6JUS - chains A and C of the 3 polymer chains in the assembly; structure by X-ray diffraction, 2.50 A resolution.

[Chain A]
Molecule: DNA polymerase IV
Source organism: Mycobacterium smegmatis (strain ATCC 700084 / mc(2)155)
Notes: EC 2.7.7.7
UniProtKB: A0QR77 (A0QR77_MYCS2); residue numbers follow UniProt; this construct covers 1-356
Chain sequence (356 residues; row label = number of the first residue in the row):
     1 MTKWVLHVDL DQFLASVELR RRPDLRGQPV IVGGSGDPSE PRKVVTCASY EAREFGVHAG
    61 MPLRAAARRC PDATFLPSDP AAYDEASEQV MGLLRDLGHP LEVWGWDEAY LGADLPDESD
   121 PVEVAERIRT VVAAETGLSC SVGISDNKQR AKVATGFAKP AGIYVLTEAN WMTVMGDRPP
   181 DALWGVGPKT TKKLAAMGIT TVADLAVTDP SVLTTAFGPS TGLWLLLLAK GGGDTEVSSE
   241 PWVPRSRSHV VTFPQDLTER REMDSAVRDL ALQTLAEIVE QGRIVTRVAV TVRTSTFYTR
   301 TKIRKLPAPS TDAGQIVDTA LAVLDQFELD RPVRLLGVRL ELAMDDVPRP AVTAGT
Unresolved in the structure: 348-356
Metal / ion sites: Mn2+ site 1: Asp-9, Asp-107, Glu-108 (together with CMPcPP); Mn2+ site 2: Asp-9, Leu-10, Asp-107
Small-molecule neighbours: CMPcPP: Asp-9, Leu-10, Asp-11, Gln-12, Phe-13, Leu-14, Thr-46, Cys-47, Tyr-50, Arg-53, Ala-59, Asp-107, Glu-108, Lys-159
What the authors report for this chain:
  - mutagenesis - L14Y: decreased catalytic activity on rCTP
  - mutagenesis - C47T: decreased catalytic activity on rNTP
  - mutagenesis - L14Y/C47T: abolished catalytic activity on ribonucleotide
  - mutagenesis - C47T (10-fold): increased growth

[Chain C]
Molecule: 18-nt DNA strand
Sequence (18 nucleotides; numbered 856 to 873; the number before each row is that of its first residue):
   856 TCTGGGGTCC TAGGACCC
Unresolved in the structure: 856-864

[Chain A / chain C interface]
Contacting residue pairs (22):
  Asp-107(A) with DC873(C), phosphate contact
  Glu-108(A) with DC873(C), sugar contact
  Lys-152(A) with DC873(C), salt bridge to the phosphate
  Leu-183(A) with DC872(C), phosphate contact
  Trp-184(A) with DC872(C), hydrogen bond to the phosphate; DC873(C), phosphate contact
  Gly-185(A) with DC871(C), sugar contact; DC872(C), hydrogen bond to the phosphate
  Val-186(A) with DC871(C), phosphate contact; DC872(C), hydrogen bond to the phosphate
  Gly-187(A) with DC871(C), hydrogen bond to the phosphate
  Pro-188(A) with DC871(C), phosphate contact
  Lys-189(A) with DA870(C), phosphate contact; DC871(C), hydrogen bond to the phosphate
  Thr-190(A) with DA870(C), phosphate contact; DC871(C), hydrogen bond to the phosphate
  Arg-287(A) with DT866(C), salt bridge to the phosphate
  Thr-301(A) with DG868(C), phosphate contact
  Ile-303(A) with DT866(C), sugar contact; DA867(C), hydrogen bond to the phosphate
  Lys-305(A) with DC865(C), salt bridge to the phosphate; DT866(C), hydrogen bond to the phosphate
Interface residues without a listed pair, chain A (19 interface residues in all): Trp-104, Arg-300, Lys-302, Arg-304

[In short]
19 residues of chain A face 8 of chain C across their interface, with 8 hydrogen bonds and 3 salt bridges.
Polar contacts include Trp-184(A)/DC872(C), Gly-185(A)/DC872(C) and Val-186(A)/DC872(C). Chain A binds CMPcPP.
The paper reports that L14Y of chain A reduces catalytic activity on rCTP; C47T of chain A reduces catalytic
activity on rNTP.
Chain A is DNA polymerase IV (Mycobacterium smegmatis (strain ATCC 700084 / mc(2)155)) and chain C is an 18-nt
DNA strand; the structure, MsDpo4-DNA complex 6, was determined by X-ray diffraction together with 6JUL, 6JUM,
6JUN, 6JUO, 6JUP, 6JUQ and 6JUR from the same study.
